PDB entry 8WET | electron microscopy, 2.76 A resolution | chains G and F of the 8 polymer chains in the assembly

Chain G:
Name: TdpB
Source organism: Thermus antranikianii DSM 12462
Chain sequence (375 residues; row label = number of the first residue in the row):
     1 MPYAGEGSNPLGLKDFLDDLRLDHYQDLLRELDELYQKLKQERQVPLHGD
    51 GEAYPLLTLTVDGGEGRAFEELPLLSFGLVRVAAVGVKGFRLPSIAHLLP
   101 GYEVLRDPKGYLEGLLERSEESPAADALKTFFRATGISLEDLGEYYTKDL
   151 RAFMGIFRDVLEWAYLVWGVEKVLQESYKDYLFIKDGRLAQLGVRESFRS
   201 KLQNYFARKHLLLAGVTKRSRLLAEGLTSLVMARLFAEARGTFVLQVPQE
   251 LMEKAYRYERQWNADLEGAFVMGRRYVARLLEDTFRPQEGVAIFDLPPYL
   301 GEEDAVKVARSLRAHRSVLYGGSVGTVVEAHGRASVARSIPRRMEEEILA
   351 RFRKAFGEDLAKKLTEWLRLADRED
Disordered / not traced: 1-14, 373-375

Chain F:
Name: TdpA
Source organism: Thermus antranikianii DSM 12462
Chain sequence (586 residues; row label = number of the first residue in the row):
     1 MAESPIGVVVSSRRNGPWAELTLVLTPQELDQGKRLLLGELVRVSSGGKD
    51 YVGMVLDGYYEPVGRSDPTYTLALAHINQVDLEKEDPWARKEVNFYHHRI
   101 VLLGRVVQGGLFAPSTRLLPPVVEARVYRMTEEELQRLLAAEVRTSGSVK
   151 AEGKRRYAFGHLAYGLEEGGEYPEVVKEVDPALFVGRRTANFGKTGFGKS
   201 NENKVILTLLAHAFPRVGMLILDQNAEYLLQTEATTSPGLAQAFKALGIR
   251 GRIRFYTAREEAWARRLKEHLGTEWREYVEVLPLKVDFYHFPELAVALAY
   301 QRRRLQGAEPPQYLENAFYNLEDWKHIPDRMAYVYGALRKAGLTPRKGLK
   351 IKYKNENYDISEEKSWGNLQEAMENNSQRGDNKGGARELYSRAKVFSFLR
   401 AFHAPGKEANFLETIKEDLLGEKTEGEGKVVILDLPSLGEAADFFTLRLM
   451 DLLFDRAVELYGKRQANFLVVLEEAHNFLEDKAGIFYRVAKEGRKYGIGM
   501 LYSTQSPASIPMEILSQTENFLVKHLSSEEDVKVLKRAKAPFAFVADFLL
   551 SEPIIGYSYVYFEPYQPFVVPLRVKLLEHVLKSLDS
Disordered / not traced: 1-2

Chain G / chain F interface:
Pairs across the interface - 10 pairs, chain G then chain F:
  Ala237(G) with Trp88(F)
  Thr284(G) with Trp88(F)
  Phe285(G) with Pro27(F); Gln28(F); Lys91(F); Phe95(F), hydrophobic
  Arg286(G) with Arg65(F), hydrogen bond (side chain-backbone); Trp88(F); Glu92(F), salt bridge
  Pro287(G) with Trp88(F)
Also at the interface, not in a pair above, chain G (6 interface residues in all): Asp283
Also at the interface, not in a pair above, chain F (8 interface residues in all): Thr26

Overview:
6 residues of chain G and 8 residues of chain F are in contact, with 1 hydrogen bond and 1 salt bridge. Polar
contacts include Arg286(G)-Glu92(F) and Arg286(G)-Arg65(F).
Chain G is TdpB and chain F is TdpA, both from Thermus antranikianii DSM 12462; the structure, The cryo-EM
structure of TdpAB complex, was determined by electron microscopy together with 8Y1K and 8WFD from the same
study.
